PDB entry 8WEC | X-ray diffraction, 3.10 A resolution | chains A and C of the 3 polymer chains in the assembly

[Chain A]
Protein: MDIS1-interacting receptor like kinase 2
Organism: Arabidopsis thaliana
Notes: EC 2.7.11.1
UniProtKB: Q8VZG8 (MIK2_ARATH); residues 1-683 here = UniProt positions 1-683
Sequence (683 residues; row label = number of the first residue in the row):
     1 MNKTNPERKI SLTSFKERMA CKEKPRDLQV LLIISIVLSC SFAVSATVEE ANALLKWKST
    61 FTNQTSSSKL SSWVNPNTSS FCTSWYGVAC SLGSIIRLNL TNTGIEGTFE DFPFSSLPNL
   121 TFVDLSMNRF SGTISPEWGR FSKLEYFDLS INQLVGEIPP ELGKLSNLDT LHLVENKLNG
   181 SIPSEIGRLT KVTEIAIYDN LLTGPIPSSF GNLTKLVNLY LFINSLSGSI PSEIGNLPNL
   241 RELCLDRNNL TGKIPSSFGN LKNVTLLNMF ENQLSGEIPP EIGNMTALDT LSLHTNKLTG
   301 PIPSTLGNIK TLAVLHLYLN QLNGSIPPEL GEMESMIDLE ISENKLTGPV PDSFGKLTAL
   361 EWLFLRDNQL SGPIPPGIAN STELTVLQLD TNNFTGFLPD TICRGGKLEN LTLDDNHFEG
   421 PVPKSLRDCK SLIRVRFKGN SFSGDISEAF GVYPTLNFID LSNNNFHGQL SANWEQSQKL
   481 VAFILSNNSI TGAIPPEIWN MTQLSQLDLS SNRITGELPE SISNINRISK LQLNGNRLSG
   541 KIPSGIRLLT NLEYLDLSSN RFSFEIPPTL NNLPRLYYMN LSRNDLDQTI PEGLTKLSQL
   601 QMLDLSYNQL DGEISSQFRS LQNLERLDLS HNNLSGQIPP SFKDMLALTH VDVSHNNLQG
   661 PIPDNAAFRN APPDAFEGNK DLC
Disordered / not traced: 1-46
Construct notes: engineered mutation Glu137 (Leu in Q8VZG8), Lys164 (Asp in Q8VZG8), Phe564 (Ser in Q8VZG8)
Disulfides: Cys82-Cys90, Cys403-Cys429
Covalently attached groups: N-acetylglucosamine (NAG) linked to Asn99, Asn119, Asn179, Asn263, Asn284, Asn380, Asn410, Asn487, Asn500, Asn580
Curated features (UniProtKB/Swiss-Prot):
  - glycosylation (N-linked (GlcNAc...) asparagine): Asn63, Asn77, Asn99, Asn119, Asn179, Asn212, Asn249, Asn263, Asn284, Asn323, Asn380, Asn393, Asn410, Asn487, Asn500, Asn580, Asn633

[Chain C]
Protein: Serine-rich endogenous peptide (scoop)
Sequence (13 residues; numbered 1 to 13; the number before each row is that of its first residue):
     1 PVRSSQSSQA GGR

[Chain A / chain C interface]
Pairs across the interface (42; chain A residue first):
  His172(A) - Val2(C)
  Val174(A) - Val2(C)  hydrophobic
  Glu194(A) - Val2(C)
  Ala196(A) - Val2(C)  hydrophobic
  Tyr198(A) - Val2(C)
  Tyr198(A) - Arg3(C)  hydrogen bond (side chain-backbone)
  Tyr220(A) - Val2(C)  hydrophobic
  Tyr220(A) - Ser4(C)
  Phe222(A) - Ser5(C)
  Glu242(A) - Ser4(C)
  Cys244(A) - Ser4(C)
  Cys244(A) - Ser5(C)  hydrogen bond
  Asp246(A) - Ser5(C)  hydrogen bond
  Arg247(A) - Ser5(C)
  Leu266(A) - Ser4(C)
  Asn268(A) - Ser5(C)  hydrogen bond (side chain-backbone)
  Phe270(A) - Ser7(C)
  Ser292(A) - Ser7(C)  hydrogen bond
  His294(A) - Ser7(C)
  His316(A) - Ser7(C)  hydrogen bond
  His316(A) - Ser8(C)
  Tyr318(A) - Ser8(C)  hydrogen bond (side chain-backbone)
  Tyr318(A) - Gln9(C)
  Tyr318(A) - Ala10(C)  hydrophobic
  Asp338(A) - Gln9(C)
  Glu340(A) - Gln9(C)
  Glu340(A) - Ala10(C)  hydrogen bond (side chain-backbone)
  Trp362(A) - Gln9(C)
  Phe364(A) - Ala10(C)
  Phe364(A) - Gly11(C)
  Phe364(A) - Gly12(C)
  Arg366(A) - Gly11(C)
  Arg366(A) - Arg13(C)
  Gln388(A) - Gly12(C)
  Gln388(A) - Arg13(C)  hydrogen bond (side chain-backbone)
  Asp390(A) - Arg13(C)  salt bridge
  Thr391(A) - Arg13(C)  hydrogen bond
  Thr412(A) - Arg13(C)
  Asp414(A) - Arg13(C)  salt bridge
  Asp415(A) - Arg13(C)  salt bridge
  Arg434(A) - Arg13(C)  hydrogen bond (side chain-backbone)
  Arg436(A) - Arg13(C)
Interface residues without a listed pair, chain A (32 interface residues in all): Ser342
Interface residues without a listed pair, chain C (13 interface residues in all): Pro1, Gln6

[Overview]
32 residues of chain A face 13 of chain C across their interface; the contacts include 11 hydrogen bonds and 3
salt bridges. Among the polar pairs are Asp390(A)-Arg13(C), Asp414(A)-Arg13(C) and Asp415(A)-Arg13(C).
Chain A is MDIS1-interacting receptor like kinase 2 (Arabidopsis thaliana) and chain C is Serine-rich
endogenous peptide (scoop); the structure, Crystal structure of Arabidopsis thaliana MIK2 ectodomain in
complex with BAK1 ectodomain and SCOOP12, was determined by X-ray diffraction (same publication as 8WED, 8WEE
and 8WEF).
